Entry 9CPH (electron microscopy, 3.34 A resolution); this record covers chains A and B of the 4 polymer chains in the assembly.

Chain A:
Molecule: Induced myeloid leukemia cell differentiation protein Mcl-1
Source organism: Homo sapiens
Amino-acid sequence (515 residues; row label = number of the first residue in the row):
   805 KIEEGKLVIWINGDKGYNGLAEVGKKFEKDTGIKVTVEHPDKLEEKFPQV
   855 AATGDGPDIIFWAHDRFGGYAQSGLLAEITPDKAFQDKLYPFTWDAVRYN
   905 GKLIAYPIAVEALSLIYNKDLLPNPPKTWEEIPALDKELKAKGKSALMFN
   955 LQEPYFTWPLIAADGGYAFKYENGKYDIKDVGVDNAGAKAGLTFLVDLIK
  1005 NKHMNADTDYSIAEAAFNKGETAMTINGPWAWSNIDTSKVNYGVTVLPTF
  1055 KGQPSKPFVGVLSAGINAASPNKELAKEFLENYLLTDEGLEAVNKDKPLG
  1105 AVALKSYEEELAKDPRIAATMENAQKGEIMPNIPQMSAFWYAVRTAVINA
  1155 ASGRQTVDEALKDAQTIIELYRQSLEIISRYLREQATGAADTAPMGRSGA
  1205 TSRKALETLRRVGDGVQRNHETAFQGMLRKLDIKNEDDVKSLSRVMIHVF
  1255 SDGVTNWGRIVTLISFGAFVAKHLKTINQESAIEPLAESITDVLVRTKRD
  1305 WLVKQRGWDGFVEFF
Unresolved in the structure: 1200-1202

Chain B:
Molecule: Bcl-2 homologous antagonist/killer
Source organism: Homo sapiens
UniProtKB: Q16611 (BAK_HUMAN); residue numbers follow UniProt; this construct covers 69-89
Amino-acid sequence (21 residues; numbered 69 to 89; the number before each row is that of its first residue):
    69 STMGQVGRQLAIIGDDINRRY
UniProt features mapped onto this chain:
  - motif: Val74 to Arg88 (BH3)

Interface between chain A and chain B:
Pairs across the interface - 19 pairs, chain A then chain B:
  Arg1215(A) - Tyr89(B)  hydrogen bond
  Val1216(A) - Tyr89(B)
  His1224(A) - Ile81(B)
  Met1231(A) - Val74(B)  hydrophobic
  Met1231(A) - Gln77(B)
  Met1231(A) - Leu78(B)  hydrophobic
  Leu1235(A) - Met71(B)  hydrophobic
  Arg1248(A) - Met71(B)  hydrogen bond
  Val1249(A) - Met71(B)  hydrophobic
  Asp1256(A) - Arg76(B)  salt bridge
  Asp1256(A) - Ala79(B)
  Asn1260(A) - Asn86(B)
  Trp1261(A) - Asn86(B)
  Gly1262(A) - Ile85(B)
  Gly1262(A) - Asn86(B)  hydrogen bond (backbone-side chain)
  Arg1263(A) - Ala79(B)
  Thr1266(A) - Ile85(B)
  Phe1318(A) - Asn86(B)
  Phe1319(A) - Tyr89(B)  hydrophobic
Interface residues without a listed pair, chain B (11 interface residues in all): Gly82

Summary:
Chain A and chain B form an interface of 15 and 11 residues respectively; the contacts include 3 hydrogen
bonds and 1 salt bridge. Among the polar pairs are Asp1256(A)-Arg76(B), Arg1215(A)-Tyr89(B) and
Arg1248(A)-Met71(B).
Chain A is Induced myeloid leukemia cell differentiation protein Mcl-1 and chain B is Bcl-2 homologous
antagonist/killer, both from Homo sapiens; the structure, Structural basis of BAK sequestration by MCL-1 and
consequences for apoptosis initiation, was determined by electron microscopy (same publication as 9CPE, 9CPF
and 9CPN).
